PDB entry 3WLE | X-ray diffraction, 2.16 A resolution | chains C and D of the 4 polymer chains in the assembly

== Chain C (and D) ==
Protein: (R)-specific carbonyl reductase
Source organism: Candida parapsilosis
Notes: EC 1.1.1.1; chain D of this document is another copy of the same molecule, construct and numbering; everything in this record applies to it too
Reference sequence: A1X808 (A1X808_CANPA); numbering as in UniProt (aligned over 1-336)
Amino-acid sequence (341 residues; row label = number of the first residue in the row; numbers below 1 keep their minus sign (Ala-4 is residue -4)):
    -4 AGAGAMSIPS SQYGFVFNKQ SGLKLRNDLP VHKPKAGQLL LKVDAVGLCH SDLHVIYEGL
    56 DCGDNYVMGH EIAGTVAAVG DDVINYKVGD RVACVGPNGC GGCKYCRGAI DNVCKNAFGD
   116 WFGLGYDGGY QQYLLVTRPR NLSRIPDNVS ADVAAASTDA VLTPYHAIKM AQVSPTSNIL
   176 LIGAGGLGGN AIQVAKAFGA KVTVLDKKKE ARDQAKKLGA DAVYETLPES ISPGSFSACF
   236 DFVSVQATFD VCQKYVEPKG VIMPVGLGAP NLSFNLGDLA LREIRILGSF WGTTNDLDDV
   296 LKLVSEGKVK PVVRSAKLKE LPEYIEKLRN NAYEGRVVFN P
Not modelled in the structure: -4 to 1
Sequence notes: expression tag (-4 to 0)
Ion coordination: Zn2+ site 1: Cys44, His65, Asp154; Zn2+ site 2: Cys95, Cys98, Cys101, Cys109
Ligand contacts: NAD (nicotinamide-adenine-dinucleotide): Cys44, His45, Ser46, His49, Asp154, Thr158, Ile177, Gly178, Ala179, Gly180, Gly181, Leu182, Leu200, Asp201, Lys202, Lys203, Ala206, Phe237, Val238, Val240, Thr243, Val260, Gly261, Leu262, Gly263, Ser284, Phe285, Trp286, Leu323, Asn326, Gly330, Arg331

== Interface between chain C and chain D ==
Pairs across the interface (19):
  Tyr160(C) - Thr171(D)
  Gln167(C) - Gln167(D)
  Pro170(C) - Ala192(D)
  Pro170(C) - Phe193(D)
  Pro170(C) - Leu298(D)
  Pro170(C) - Lys303(D)
  Thr171(C) - Tyr160(D)
  Thr171(C) - Asp294(D)
  Ala192(C) - Pro170(D)
  Ala192(C) - Phe193(D)
  Ala192(C) - Gly194(D)
  Phe193(C) - Pro170(D)  hydrophobic
  Phe193(C) - Ala192(D)
  Gly194(C) - Ala192(D)
  Gly194(C) - Lys303(D)  hydrogen bond (backbone-side chain)
  Asp294(C) - Thr171(D)
  Leu298(C) - Pro170(D)
  Lys303(C) - Pro170(D)
  Lys303(C) - Gly194(D)  hydrogen bond (side chain-backbone)
Interface residues without a listed pair, chain C (11 interface residues in all): Ser169
Interface residues without a listed pair, chain D (11 interface residues in all): Ser169

== In short ==
Chain C and chain D each contribute 11 residues to their interface; the contacts include 2 hydrogen bonds. The
hydrogen-bonded pair is Gly194(C)-Lys303(D). Chain C binds NAD. Cys44(C), His65(C) and Asp154(C) coordinate
Zn2+ site 1.
Both chains are (R)-specific carbonyl reductase (Candida parapsilosis). Entry 3WLE (Crystal structure of
(R)-carbonyl reductase from Candida Parapsilosis in complex with NAD) was determined by X-ray diffraction,
deposited together with 3WLF and 3WNQ.
